Entry 4N0F (X-ray diffraction, 3.02 A resolution); this record covers chains A and B of the 3 polymer chains in the assembly.

Chain A:
Name: IgG receptor FcRn large subunit p51
Organism: Homo sapiens
UniProt: P55899 (FCGRN_HUMAN); residues 4-274 here correspond to UniProt positions 27-297 (UniProt number = residue number + 23)
Sequence (271 residues; row label = number of the first residue in the row):
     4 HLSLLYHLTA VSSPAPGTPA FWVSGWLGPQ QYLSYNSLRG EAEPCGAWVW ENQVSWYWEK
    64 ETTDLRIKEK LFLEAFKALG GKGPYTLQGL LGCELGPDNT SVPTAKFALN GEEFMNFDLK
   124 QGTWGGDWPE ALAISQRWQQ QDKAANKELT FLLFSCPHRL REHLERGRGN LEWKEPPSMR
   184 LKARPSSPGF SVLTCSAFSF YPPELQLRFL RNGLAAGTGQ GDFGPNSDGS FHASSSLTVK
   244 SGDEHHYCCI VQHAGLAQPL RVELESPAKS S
Disordered / not traced: 268-274
Swiss-Prot annotation at these positions:
  - region: Glu268 to Ser274 (Connecting peptide)
  - glycosylation: Asn102 (N-linked (GlcNAc...) asparagine)
Disulfide bonds: Cys96-Cys159, Cys198-Cys252

Chain B:
Name: Beta-2-microglobulin
Organism: Homo sapiens
UniProt: P61769 (B2MG_HUMAN); residues 1-99 here correspond to UniProt positions 21-119 (UniProt number = residue number + 20)
Sequence (99 residues; each row starts with the number of its first residue):
     1 IQRTPKIQVY SRHPAENGKS NFLNCYVSGF HPSDIEVDLL KNGERIEKVE HSDLSFSKDW
    61 SFYLLYYTEF TPTEKDEYAC RVNHVTLSQP KIVKWDRDM
Swiss-Prot annotation at these positions:
  - modified residue: Gln2 (Pyrrolidone carboxylic acid)
  - glycosylation: Ile1 (N-linked (Glc) (glycation) isoleucine), Lys19 (N-linked (Glc) (glycation) lysine), Lys41 (N-linked (Glc) (glycation) lysine), Lys48 (N-linked (Glc) (glycation) lysine), Lys58 (N-linked (Glc) (glycation) lysine), Lys91 (N-linked (Glc) (glycation) lysine), Lys94 (N-linked (Glc) (glycation) lysine)
Disulfide bonds: Cys25-Cys80

Chain A / chain B interface:
Pairs across the interface (66):
  His10(A) with Ser55(B); Phe56(B), hydrogen bond (side chain-backbone)
  Leu11(A) with Phe56(B)
  Thr12(A) with Phe56(B); Phe62(B)
  Val14(A) with Ser33(B)
  Trp25(A) with Leu54(B), hydrogen bond (side chain-backbone)
  Ser27(A) with Ser55(B), hydrogen bond
  Trp29(A) with Ser55(B); Tyr63(B)
  Gln34(A) with Asp53(B), hydrogen bond
  Ser37(A) with Asp53(B), hydrogen bond
  Cys48(A) with Asp53(B)
  Gln91(A) with His31(B), hydrogen bond; Phe56(B); Trp60(B), hydrogen bond (side chain-backbone); Phe62(B)
  Gly92(A) with Phe56(B)
  Leu93(A) with Phe56(B), hydrophobic; Trp60(B), hydrophobic
  Lys109(A) with Trp60(B)
  Phe110(A) with Trp60(B), hydrophobic
  Ala111(A) with Trp60(B), hydrophobic
  Asn113(A) with Ile1(B); His31(B)
  Gly114(A) with His31(B), hydrogen bond (backbone-side chain)
  Glu115(A) with Ile1(B)
  Glu116(A) with Trp60(B)
  Ser181(A) with Pro14(B)
  Arg183(A) with Pro14(B)
  Lys185(A) with Arg97(B); Asp98(B), salt bridge
  Arg187(A) with Asp96(B), salt bridge; Asp98(B); Met99(B)
  Thr197(A) with Met99(B)
  Ser199(A) with Asp98(B), hydrogen bond (side chain-backbone); Met99(B)
  Phe201(A) with Ser11(B); Arg12(B); His13(B); Pro14(B), hydrophobic
  Ser202(A) with Arg12(B), hydrogen bond (side chain-backbone); His13(B)
  Asp225(A) with Lys6(B), salt bridge; Gln8(B)
  Phe226(A) with Gln8(B), hydrogen bond (backbone-side chain); Tyr26(B)
  Gly227(A) with Tyr10(B)
  Pro228(A) with Tyr10(B), hydrogen bond (backbone-side chain); Tyr26(B); Leu65(B)
  Asn229(A) with Tyr10(B); Arg12(B); Asn24(B), hydrogen bond; Leu65(B)
  Ser230(A) with Arg12(B), hydrogen bond; Phe22(B); Asn24(B); Leu65(B); Tyr67(B)
  Asp231(A) with Arg12(B), salt bridge
  His235(A) with Tyr10(B); Ser11(B); Met99(B), hydrogen bond (side chain-backbone)
  Ser239(A) with Met99(B)
Other interface residues (no listed pair), chain A (40 interface residues in all): Ala18, Thr89, Ser237
Other interface residues (no listed pair), chain B (28 interface residues in all): Asp34, Lys58

In short:
The interface between chain A and chain B involves 40 residues on one side and 28 on the other, with 15
hydrogen bonds and 4 salt bridges. Polar pairs include Lys185(A)-Asp98(B), Arg187(A)-Asp96(B) and
Asp225(A)-Lys6(B).
Here chain A is IgG receptor FcRn large subunit p51 and chain B is Beta-2-microglobulin, both from Homo
sapiens. Entry 4N0F (Human FcRn complexed with human serum albumin) was determined by X-ray diffraction
together with 4N0U from the same study.
